PDB entry 3WD5 | X-ray diffraction, 3.10 A resolution | chains L and H of the 3 polymer chains in the assembly

== Chain L ==
Molecule: Adalimumab Light Chain
Organism: Homo sapiens
Amino-acid sequence (213 residues; row label = number of the first residue in the row):
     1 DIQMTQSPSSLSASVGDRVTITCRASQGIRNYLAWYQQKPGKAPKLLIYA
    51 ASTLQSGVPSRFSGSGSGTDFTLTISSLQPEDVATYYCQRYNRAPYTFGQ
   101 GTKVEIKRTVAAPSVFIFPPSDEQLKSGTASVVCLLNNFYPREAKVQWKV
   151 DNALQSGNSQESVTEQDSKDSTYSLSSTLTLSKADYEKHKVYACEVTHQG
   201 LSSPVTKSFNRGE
Disulfides: Cys23-Cys88, Cys134-Cys194

== Chain H ==
Molecule: Adalimumab Heavy Chain
Organism: Homo sapiens
Amino-acid sequence (219 residues; row label = number of the first residue in the row):
     1 EVQLVESGGGLVQPGRSLRLSCAASGFTFDDYAMHWVRQAPGKGLEWVSA
    51 ITWNSGHIDYADSVEGRFTISRDNAKNSLYLDMNSLRAEDTAVYYCAKVS
   101 YLSTASSLDYWGQGTLVTVSSASTKGPSVFPLAPSSKSTSGGTAALGCLV
   151 KDYFPEPVTVSWNSGALTSGVHTFPAVLQSSGLYSLSSVVTVPSSSLGTQ
   201 TYICNVNHKPSNTKVDKKI
Disordered / not traced: 137-141
Disulfides: Cys22-Cys96, Cys148-Cys204

== Chain L / chain H interface ==
Contacting residue pairs - 61 pairs, chain L then chain H:
  Tyr36(L) with Ser107(H); Leu108(H), hydrogen bond (side chain-backbone); Trp111(H), hydrophobic
  Gln38(L) with Gln39(H), hydrogen bond; Tyr95(H), hydrogen bond
  Lys42(L) with Tyr95(H)
  Ala43(L) with Gly112(H); Gln113(H), hydrogen bond (backbone-side chain)
  Pro44(L) with Trp111(H)
  Leu46(L) with Ser107(H); Leu108(H); Asp109(H)
  Tyr49(L) with Ser107(H)
  Gln55(L) with Asp109(H)
  Tyr87(L) with Gln39(H), hydrogen bond; Leu45(H), hydrophobic
  Gln89(L) with Leu108(H)
  Tyr91(L) with Ala105(H); Ser106(H); Ser107(H)
  Asn92(L) with Ala105(H)
  Arg93(L) with Ala105(H)
  Ala94(L) with Asp59(H)
  Pro95(L) with Trp47(H), hydrophobic
  Tyr96(L) with His35(H); Trp47(H); Thr104(H); Ala105(H), hydrophobic
  Phe98(L) with Leu45(H); Trp47(H); Trp111(H), hydrophobic
  Phe116(L) with Thr143(H); Ala144(H), hydrophobic; Ala145(H), hydrophobic
  Phe118(L) with Leu132(H), hydrophobic; Ala133(H); Ala145(H); Leu146(H), hydrophobic
  Ser121(L) with Phe130(H); Pro131(H)
  Glu123(L) with Phe130(H); Lys217(H), salt bridge
  Gln124(L) with Phe130(H)
  Val133(L) with Leu132(H), hydrophobic
  Leu135(L) with Phe174(H), hydrophobic; Val189(H), hydrophobic
  Asn137(L) with His172(H); Thr191(H)
  Asn138(L) with His172(H), hydrogen bond
  Gln160(L) with Val177(H); Leu178(H); Gln179(H)
  Ser162(L) with Phe174(H); Pro175(H), hydrogen bond (side chain-backbone); Val177(H)
  Val163(L) with Pro175(H)
  Thr164(L) with Phe174(H)
  Ser174(L) with His172(H); Phe174(H)
  Leu175(L) with Phe174(H)
  Ser176(L) with Phe174(H)
Also at the interface, not in a pair above, chain L (39 interface residues in all): Asp1, Ala34, Ser131, Glu161, Asp167, Thr180
Also at the interface, not in a pair above, chain H (42 interface residues in all): Val37, Gly44, Glu46, Asp62, Ser100, Tyr101, Val129, Pro134, Leu149, Lys151

== In short ==
Chain L and chain H form an interface of 39 and 42 residues respectively, with 7 hydrogen bonds and 1 salt
bridge. Polar pairs include Glu123(L)-Lys217(H), Tyr36(L)-Leu108(H) and Gln38(L)-Gln39(H).
Chain L is Adalimumab Light Chain and chain H is Adalimumab Heavy Chain, both from Homo sapiens; the
structure, Crystal structure of TNFalpha in complex with Adalimumab Fab fragment, was determined by X-ray
diffraction.
